PDB entry 6MUW | electron microscopy, 3.60 A resolution | chains R and Q of the 28 polymer chains in the assembly

[Chain R]
Protein: 20S proteasome alpha-4 subunit
Organism: Plasmodium falciparum (isolate 3D7)
Notes: EC 3.4.25.1
UniProtKB: Q8IDG2 (Q8IDG2_PLAF7); residue numbers follow UniProt; this construct covers 1-241
Chain sequence (241 residues; each row starts with the number of its first residue):
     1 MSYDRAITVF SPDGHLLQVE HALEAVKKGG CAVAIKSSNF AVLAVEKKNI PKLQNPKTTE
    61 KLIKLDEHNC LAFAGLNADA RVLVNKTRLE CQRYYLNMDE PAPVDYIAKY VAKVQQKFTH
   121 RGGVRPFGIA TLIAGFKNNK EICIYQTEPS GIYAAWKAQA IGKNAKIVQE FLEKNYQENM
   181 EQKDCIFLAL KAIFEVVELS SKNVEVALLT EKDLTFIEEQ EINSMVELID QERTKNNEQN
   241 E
Not modelled in the structure: 1, 235-241

[Chain Q]
Protein: 20S proteasome alpha-3 subunit
Organism: Plasmodium falciparum (isolate 3D7)
Notes: EC 3.4.25.1
UniProtKB: Q8IDG3 (Q8IDG3_PLAF7); residues 1-246 here = UniProt positions 1-246
Chain sequence (246 residues; numbered 1 to 246; the number before each row is that of its first residue):
     1 MARRYDSRTT TFSPEGRLYQ VEYALEAINN ASITIGLITK DGVILGADKV FISKLIDKAN
    61 NYEKIYKIDK HIFCGVAGLN ADANILINQS RLYAQRYLYN YNEVQPVSQL VVQICDIKQS
   121 YTQYGGLRPY GVSFLIGGYD TKDGYQLYHT DPSGNYSGWF ATAIGTNNLT ASSVLKQEWK
   181 NDMTLEEGLL LALKTLAKST DTEIPKSEKI ELAYLTNKDG EVYQKYLTEK EIEELIKLYT
   241 QKYIKE
Not modelled in the structure: 1, 243-246

[Chain R / chain Q interface]
Residue-residue contacts - 54 pairs, chain R then chain Q:
  S2(R) - D6(Q)
  S2(R) - T10(Q)
  S2(R) - G125(Q)
  S2(R) - G126(Q)  hydrogen bond (backbone-backbone)
  R5(R) - D6(Q)  salt bridge
  R5(R) - R8(Q)
  I7(R) - T10(Q)
  Q18(R) - T11(Q)
  Q18(R) - F12(Q)
  H21(R) - F12(Q)
  H21(R) - S13(Q)
  H21(R) - P14(Q)
  H21(R) - G16(Q)
  A22(R) - F12(Q)  hydrophobic
  E24(R) - E15(Q)
  E24(R) - G16(Q)  hydrogen bond (side chain-backbone)
  A25(R) - G16(Q)
  I50(R) - W159(Q)  hydrophobic
  K52(R) - F160(Q)
  K52(R) - K176(Q)
  K52(R) - W179(Q)
  L53(R) - W159(Q)  hydrophobic
  L53(R) - F160(Q)  hydrophobic
  L53(R) - A161(Q)
  Q54(R) - G158(Q)
  Q54(R) - W159(Q)
  N55(R) - F160(Q)
  T58(R) - Y148(Q)
  T58(R) - Y156(Q)
  T58(R) - G158(Q)  hydrogen bond (side chain-backbone)
  L76(R) - F12(Q)  hydrophobic
  N77(R) - N155(Q)
  A78(R) - Q119(Q)
  A78(R) - S153(Q)
  A78(R) - G154(Q)
  A78(R) - N155(Q)
  D79(R) - Q119(Q)  hydrogen bond
  D79(R) - Q123(Q)
  R81(R) - D116(Q)
  R81(R) - Y156(Q)
  V82(R) - Q119(Q)
  N85(R) - D116(Q)
  G123(R) - Y124(Q)
  G123(R) - G125(Q)
  V124(R) - Q123(Q)
  V124(R) - Y124(Q)  hydrophobic
  R125(R) - T10(Q)
  R125(R) - F12(Q)
  R125(R) - L18(Q)
  R125(R) - Q119(Q)
  R125(R) - T122(Q)  hydrogen bond (side chain-backbone)
  R125(R) - Q123(Q)  hydrogen bond
  P126(R) - F12(Q)
  F127(R) - Q123(Q)
Also at the interface, not in a pair above, chain R (29 interface residues in all): Y3, F118, G128
Also at the interface, not in a pair above, chain Q (31 interface residues in all): R3, V112, S157

[Overview]
29 residues of chain R face 31 of chain Q across their interface; the contacts include 6 hydrogen bonds and 1
salt bridge. Polar pairs include R5(R)-D6(Q), E24(R)-G16(Q) and T58(R)-G158(Q).
Chain R is 20S proteasome alpha-4 subunit and chain Q is 20S proteasome alpha-3 subunit, both from Plasmodium
falciparum (isolate 3D7); the structure, The structure of the Plasmodium falciparum 20S proteasome, was
determined by electron microscopy, deposited together with 6DFK, 6MUV and 6MUX.
